Entry 9ATZ (electron microscopy, 3.40 A resolution); this record covers chains O and Q of the 18 polymer chains in the assembly.

[Chain O (and Q)]
Molecule: Transmembrane protein gp41
From: Human immunodeficiency virus 1
Notes: chain Q of this document is another copy of the same molecule, construct and numbering; everything in this record applies to it too
UniProtKB: A0A0B5KUY7 (A0A0B5KUY7_9HIV1); residues 507-661 here correspond to UniProt positions 505-659 (UniProt number = residue number - 2)
Chain sequence (155 residues; row label = number of the first residue in the row):
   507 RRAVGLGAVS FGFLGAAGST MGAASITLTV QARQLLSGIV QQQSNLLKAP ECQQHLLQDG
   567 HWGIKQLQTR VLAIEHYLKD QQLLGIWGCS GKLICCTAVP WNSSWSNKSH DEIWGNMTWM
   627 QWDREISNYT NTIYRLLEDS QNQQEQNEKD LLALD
Unresolved in the structure: 507-517, 546-559, 659-661 (chain Q: 507-517, 547-559, 659-661)
Cystine bridges: Cys595-Cys601
Construct notes: conflict Arg507 (Lys505 in A0A0B5KUY7), Ser516 (Ile514 in A0A0B5KUY7), Pro556 (Ile554 in A0A0B5KUY7), Cys558 (Ala556 in A0A0B5KUY7), Asp565 (Leu563 in A0A0B5KUY7), Gly566 (Thr564 in A0A0B5KUY7), His567 (Val565 in A0A0B5KUY7), His582 (Arg580 in A0A0B5KUY7), Cys602 (Thr600 in A0A0B5KUY7)

[Interface between chain O and chain Q]
Residue-residue contacts (39):
  Ile532(O) with Gln652(Q)
  Thr535(O) with Asn648(Q), hydrogen bond; Gln652(Q)
  Val536(O) with Asn648(Q)
  Arg539(O) with Ile592(Q), hydrogen bond (side chain-backbone); Glu644(Q); Gln647(Q); Asn648(Q); Glu651(Q)
  Leu542(O) with Gln588(Q), hydrogen bond (backbone-side chain); Leu589(Q), hydrophobic; Ile592(Q), hydrophobic
  Ser543(O) with Gln588(Q), hydrogen bond (backbone-side chain)
  Ile545(O) with Glu581(Q); Leu584(Q), hydrophobic; Lys585(Q); Gln588(Q)
  Leu563(O) with Ile570(Q); Gln574(Q), hydrogen bond (backbone-side chain)
  Gln564(O) with His567(Q), hydrogen bond (backbone-side chain); Lys571(Q)
  Gly569(O) with Ile570(Q)
  Ile570(O) with Ile570(Q), hydrophobic
  Leu573(O) with Ile570(Q), hydrophobic; Leu573(Q), hydrophobic; Gln574(Q)
  Arg576(O) with Val577(Q); Leu578(Q); Glu581(Q), salt bridge
  Val577(O) with Val577(Q), hydrophobic
  Ile580(O) with Val577(Q), hydrophobic; Glu581(Q); Leu584(Q), hydrophobic
  Tyr583(O) with Gln588(Q)
  Leu584(O) with Leu584(Q), hydrophobic
  Ile600(O) with Glu651(Q); Gln652(Q); Lys655(Q)
  Cys602(O) with Leu658(Q), hydrophobic
Interface residues without a listed pair, chain O (23 interface residues in all): Gly544, Ser596, Gly597, Lys598
Interface residues without a listed pair, chain Q (23 interface residues in all): Ile580, Gly591, Ser596

[Summary]
The chain O/chain Q interface involves 23 residues from each chain; the contacts include 6 hydrogen bonds and
1 salt bridge. Among the polar pairs are Arg576(O)-Glu581(Q), Thr535(O)-Asn648(Q) and Arg539(O)-Ile592(Q).
Both chains are Transmembrane protein gp41 (Human immunodeficiency virus 1). Entry 9ATZ (HIV 16055.v8.3 SOSIP
Env in Complex with V2 Epitope and Anti-Immune Complex pAbs from Rabbit 2464) was determined by electron
microscopy (same publication as 9AXD, 9AXI, 9AXK, 9AY6, 9AYS and 9AYV).
